6VVX - chains D and F of the 10 polymer chains in the assembly; structure by electron microscopy, 3.39 A resolution.

[Chain D]
Name: DNA-directed RNA polymerase subunit beta'
Source organism: Mycobacterium tuberculosis
Notes: EC 2.7.7.6
UniProtKB: A5U053 (RPOC_MYCTA); residues 1-1316 here = UniProt positions 1-1316
Amino-acid sequence (1326 residues; numbered -1 to 1324; the number before each row is that of its first residue; numbers below 1 keep their minus sign (Gly-1 is residue -1)):
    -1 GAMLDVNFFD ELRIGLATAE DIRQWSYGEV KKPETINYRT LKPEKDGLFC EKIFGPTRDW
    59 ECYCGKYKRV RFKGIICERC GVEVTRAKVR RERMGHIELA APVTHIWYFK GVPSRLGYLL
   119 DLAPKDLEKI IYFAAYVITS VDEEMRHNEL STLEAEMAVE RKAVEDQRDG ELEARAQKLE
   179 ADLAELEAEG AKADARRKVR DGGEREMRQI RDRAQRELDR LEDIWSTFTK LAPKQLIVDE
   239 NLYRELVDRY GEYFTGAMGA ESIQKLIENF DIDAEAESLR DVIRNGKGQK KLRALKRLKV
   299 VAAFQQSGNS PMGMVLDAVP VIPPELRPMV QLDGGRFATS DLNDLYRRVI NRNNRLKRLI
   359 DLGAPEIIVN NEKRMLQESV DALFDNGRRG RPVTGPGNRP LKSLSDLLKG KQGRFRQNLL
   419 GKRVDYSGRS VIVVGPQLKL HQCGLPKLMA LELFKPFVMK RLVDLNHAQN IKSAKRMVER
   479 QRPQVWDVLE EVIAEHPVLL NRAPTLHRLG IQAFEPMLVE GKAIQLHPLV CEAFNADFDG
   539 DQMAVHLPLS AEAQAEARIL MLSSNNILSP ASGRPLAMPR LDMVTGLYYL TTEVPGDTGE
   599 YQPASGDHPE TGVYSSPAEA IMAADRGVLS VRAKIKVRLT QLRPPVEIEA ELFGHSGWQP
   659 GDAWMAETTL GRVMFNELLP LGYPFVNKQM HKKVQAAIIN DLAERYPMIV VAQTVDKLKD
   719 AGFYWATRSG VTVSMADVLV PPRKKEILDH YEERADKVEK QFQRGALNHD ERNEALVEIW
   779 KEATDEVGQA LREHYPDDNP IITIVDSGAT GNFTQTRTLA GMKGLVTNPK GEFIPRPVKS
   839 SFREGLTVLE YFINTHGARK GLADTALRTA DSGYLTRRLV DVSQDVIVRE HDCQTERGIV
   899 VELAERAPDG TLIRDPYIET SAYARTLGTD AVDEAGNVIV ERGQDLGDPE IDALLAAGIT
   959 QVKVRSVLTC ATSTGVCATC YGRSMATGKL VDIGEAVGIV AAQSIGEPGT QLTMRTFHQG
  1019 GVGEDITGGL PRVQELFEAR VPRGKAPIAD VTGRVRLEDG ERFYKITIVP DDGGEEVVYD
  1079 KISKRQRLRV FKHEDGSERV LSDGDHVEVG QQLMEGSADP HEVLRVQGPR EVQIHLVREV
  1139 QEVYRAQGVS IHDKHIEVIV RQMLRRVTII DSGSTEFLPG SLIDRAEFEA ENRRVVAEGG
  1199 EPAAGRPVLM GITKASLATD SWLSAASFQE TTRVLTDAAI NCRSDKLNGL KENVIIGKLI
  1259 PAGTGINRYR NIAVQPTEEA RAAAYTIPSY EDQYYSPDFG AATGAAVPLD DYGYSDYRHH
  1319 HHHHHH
Unresolved in the structure: 1013-1024, 1091-1096, 1283-1324
Construct notes: expression tag (-1 to 0, 1317-1324)
Metal / ion sites: Zn2+ site 1: Cys60, Tyr61, Cys62, Cys78; Mg2+: Asp535, Asp537, Asp539; Zn2+ site 2: Cys891, Cys968, Cys975, Cys978
Curated features (UniProtKB/Swiss-Prot):
  - binding site (Zn(2+)): Cys60, Cys62, Cys75, Cys78, Cys891, Cys968, Cys975, Cys978
  - binding site (Mg(2+)): Asp535, Asp537, Asp539

[Chain F]
Name: RNA polymerase sigma factor SigA
Source organism: Mycobacterium tuberculosis
UniProtKB: P9WGI0 (SIGA_MYCTO); numbering as in UniProt (aligned over 1-528)
Amino-acid sequence (531 residues; each row starts with the number of its first residue; numbers below 1 keep their minus sign (Gly-2 is residue -2)):
    -2 GPHMAATKAS TATDEPVKRT ATKSPAASAS GAKTGAKRTA AKSASGSPPA KRATKPAARS
    58 VKPASAPQDT TTSTIPKRKT RAAAKSAAAK APSARGHATK PRAPKDAQHE AATDPEDALD
   118 SVEELDAEPD LDVEPGEDLD LDAADLNLDD LEDDVAPDAD DDLDSGDDED HEDLEAEAAV
   178 APGQTADDDE EIAEPTEKDK ASGDFVWDED ESEALRQARK DAELTASADS VRAYLKQIGK
   238 VALLNAEEEV ELAKRIEAGL YATQLMTELS ERGEKLPAAQ RRDMMWICRD GDRAKNHLLE
   298 ANLRLVVSLA KRYTGRGMAF LDLIQEGNLG LIRAVEKFDY TKGYKFSTYA TWWIRQAITR
   358 AMADQARTIR IPVHMVEVIN KLGRIQRELL QDLGREPTPE ELAKEMDITP EKVLEIQQYA
   418 REPISLDQTI GDEGDSQLGD FIEDSEAVVA VDAVSFTLLQ DQLQSVLDTL SEREAGVVRL
   478 RFGLTDGQPR TLDEIGQVYG VTRERIRQIE SKTMSKLRHP SRSQVLRDYL D
Unresolved in the structure: -2 to 208, 528
Construct notes: expression tag (-2 to 0)
Curated features (UniProtKB/Swiss-Prot):
  - DNA-binding region: Leu489 to Ser508 (H-T-H motif)
  - region: Ala225 to Ala259 (Sigma-70 factor domain-1)
  - motif: Asp319 to Gln322 (Interaction with polymerase core subunit RpoC)

[Interface between chain D and chain F]
Contacting residue pairs - 71 pairs, chain D then chain F:
  Thr33(D) with Thr365(F), hydrogen bond (side chain-backbone); Ile366(F)
  Ile34(D) with Ile366(F), hydrophobic
  Tyr36(D) with Arg367(F); Pro369(F); Met372(F); Tyr416(F)
  Arg37(D) with Tyr416(F)
  Arg67(D) with Gly484(F), hydrogen bond (side chain-backbone)
  Arg69(D) with Gln485(F)
  Lys127(D) with Ala223(F)
  Met327(D) with Ile366(F), hydrophobic
  Gly332(D) with Arg418(F), hydrogen bond (backbone-side chain)
  Gly333(D) with Arg418(F)
  Arg334(D) with Arg418(F); Glu419(F), hydrogen bond (side chain-backbone)
  Phe335(D) with Pro420(F); Ile421(F), hydrogen bond (backbone-backbone)
  Ala336(D) with Ile421(F); Leu423(F), hydrophobic
  Thr337(D) with Thr365(F); Pro420(F); Ile421(F), hydrogen bond (backbone-backbone); Leu423(F), hydrogen bond (backbone-backbone)
  Ser338(D) with Asp424(F)
  Asp339(D) with Asp424(F)
  Asp342(D) with Thr365(F)
  Arg345(D) with Gln362(F), hydrogen bond (side chain-backbone); Arg364(F)
  Asn349(D) with Gln362(F)
  Arg350(D) with Ala316(F); Asp319(F), salt bridge
  Arg353(D) with Asp319(F), salt bridge; Gln322(F); Glu323(F), salt bridge; Gln362(F), hydrogen bond
  Arg356(D) with Leu326(F)
  Leu357(D) with Gln322(F)
  Leu360(D) with Ile329(F), hydrophobic
  Pro363(D) with Asn293(F); Leu296(F); Glu297(F)
  Ile365(D) with Tyr231(F), hydrophobic; Gln234(F); Glu297(F)
  Ile366(D) with Gln322(F); Asn325(F)
  Asn369(D) with Tyr231(F); Leu318(F); Gln322(F), hydrogen bond
  Glu370(D) with Gln322(F)
  Arg372(D) with Ser227(F), hydrogen bond
  Met373(D) with Leu318(F); Asp319(F); Gln322(F)
  Glu376(D) with Ser227(F)
  Arg387(D) with Ser224(F), hydrogen bond (side chain-backbone); Ala225(F), hydrogen bond (side chain-backbone)
  Gly388(D) with Ala225(F)
  Arg397(D) with Ser422(F), hydrogen bond; Asp424(F), hydrogen bond (side chain-backbone)
  Lys400(D) with Asp424(F)
  Gln410(D) with Asp432(F); Gln434(F)
  Asn468(D) with Asp525(F), hydrogen bond; Tyr526(F)
  Ile469(D) with Val448(F), hydrophobic; Val451(F), hydrophobic
  Lys470(D) with Ser452(F), hydrogen bond
  Ser471(D) with Asp525(F), hydrogen bond
  Lys473(D) with Val448(F)
Other interface residues (no listed pair), chain D (48 interface residues in all): Glu32, Glu238, Val328, Arg346, Gly361, Ala362
Other interface residues (no listed pair), chain F (52 interface residues in all): Ala230, Ile235, Lys237, Lys292, Leu300, Glu333, Ala363, Ile368, Gln425, Gly431, Pro486

[Summary]
Chain D and chain F form an interface of 48 and 52 residues respectively, with 18 hydrogen bonds and 3 salt
bridges. Polar contacts include Arg350(D)-Asp319(F), Arg353(D)-Asp319(F) and Arg353(D)-Glu323(F). UniProt
lists 8 Zn2+-binding residues and 3 Mg2+-binding residues on chain D.
Chain D is DNA-directed RNA polymerase subunit beta' and chain F is RNA polymerase sigma factor SigA, both
from Mycobacterium tuberculosis; the structure, Mycobacterium tuberculosis WT RNAP transcription initiation
intermediate structure with Sorangicin, was determined by electron microscopy together with 6VVS, 6VVT, 6VVV,
6VVY, 6VVZ and 6VW0 from the same study.
